PDB entry 6MDZ | X-ray diffraction, 3.40 A resolution | chains A and C of the 3 polymer chains in the assembly

[Chain A]
Molecule: Protein argonaute-2
From: Homo sapiens
Notes: EC 3.1.26.-
UniProtKB: Q9UKV8 (AGO2_HUMAN); residues 1-859 here = UniProt positions 1-859
Sequence (859 residues; each row starts with the number of its first residue):
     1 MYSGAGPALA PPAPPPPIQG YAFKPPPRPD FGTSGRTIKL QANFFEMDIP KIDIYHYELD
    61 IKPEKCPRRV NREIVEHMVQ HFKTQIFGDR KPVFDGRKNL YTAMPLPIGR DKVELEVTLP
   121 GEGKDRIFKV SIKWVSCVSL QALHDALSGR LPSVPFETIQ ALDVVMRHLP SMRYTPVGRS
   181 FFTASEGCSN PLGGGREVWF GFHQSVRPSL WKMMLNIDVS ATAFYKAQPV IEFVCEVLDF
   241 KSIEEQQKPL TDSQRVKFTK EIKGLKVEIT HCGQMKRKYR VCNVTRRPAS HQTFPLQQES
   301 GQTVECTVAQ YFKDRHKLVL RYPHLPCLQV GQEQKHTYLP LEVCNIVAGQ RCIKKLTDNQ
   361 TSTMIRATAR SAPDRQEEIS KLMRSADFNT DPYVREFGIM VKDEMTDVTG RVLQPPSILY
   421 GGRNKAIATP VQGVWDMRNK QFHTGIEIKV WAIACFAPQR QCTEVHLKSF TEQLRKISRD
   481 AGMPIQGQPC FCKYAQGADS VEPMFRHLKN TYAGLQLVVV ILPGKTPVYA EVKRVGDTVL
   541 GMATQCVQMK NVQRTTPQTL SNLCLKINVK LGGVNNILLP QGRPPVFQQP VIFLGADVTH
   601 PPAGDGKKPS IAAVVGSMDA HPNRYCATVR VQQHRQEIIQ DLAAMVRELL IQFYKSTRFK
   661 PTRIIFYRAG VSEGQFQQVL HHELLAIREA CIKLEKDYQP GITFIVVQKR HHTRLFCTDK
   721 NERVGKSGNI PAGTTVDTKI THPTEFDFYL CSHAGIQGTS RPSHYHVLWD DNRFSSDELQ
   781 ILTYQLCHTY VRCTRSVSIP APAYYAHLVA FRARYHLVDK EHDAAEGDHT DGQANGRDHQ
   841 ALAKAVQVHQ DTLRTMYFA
Disordered / not traced: 1-21, 89-90, 121-126, 273-275, 603-606, 819-837
Construct notes: engineered mutation Asp-387 (Ser in Q9UKV8), Ala-669 (Asp in Q9UKV8), Ala-824 (Ser in Q9UKV8), Asp-828 (Ser in Q9UKV8), Asp-831 (Ser in Q9UKV8), Ala-834 (Ser in Q9UKV8)
Small-molecule neighbours:
  - phenol (IPH), molecule 1: Phe-587, Gln-589, Pro-590, Val-591, Asp-619, Ala-620, Phe-653, Phe-659
  - phenol (IPH), molecule 2: Leu-650, Ile-651, Tyr-654, Lys-660, Pro-661, Leu-694, Glu-695, Tyr-698
Swiss-Prot annotation at these positions:
  - region: Tyr-311 to His-316 (Interaction with guide RNA), Phe-587 to Pro-590 (Interaction with GW182 family members), Leu-650 to Lys-660 (Interaction with GW182 family members), Lys-709, Arg-710 (Interaction with guide RNA), His-753 to Arg-761 (Interaction with guide RNA), Tyr-790 to Arg-812 (Interaction with guide RNA)
  - binding site (a divalent metal cation): Asp-597, His-807
  - modified residue: Tyr-2 (3'-nitrotyrosine), Pro-700 (4-hydroxyproline)
  - natural variant: Leu-192 (L192P: In LESKRES), Gly-201 (G201C: In LESKRES; G201V: In LESKRES), His-203 (H203Q: In LESKRES), Thr-357 (T357M: In LESKRES), Met-364 (M364T: In LESKRES), Ala-367 (A367P: In LESKRES), Gly-573 (G573S: In LESKRES), Gly-733 (G733R: In LESKRES), Cys-751 (C751Y: In LESKRES), Ser-760 (S760R: In LESKRES)
  - mutagenesis: Leu-140 (L140W: No effect), Phe-470 (F470V: No effect on miRNA-binding or target mRNA cleavage. Abrogates binding to the 7-methylguanosine cap of mRNA and prevents inhibition of translation. Abolishes interaction with TNRC6C ...), Phe-505 (F505V: No effect on miRNA-binding or target mRNA cleavage. Abrogates binding to the 7-methylguanosine cap of mRNA and prevents inhibition of translation and abolishes interaction with TNRC6C ...), Lys-533 (K533A: Impairs RNA cleavage), Gln-545 (Q545A: Impairs RNA cleavage), Lys-570 (K570A: Impairs RNA cleavage), Asp-597 (D597A: Abrogates RNA cleavage but does not affect binding to siRNA or translational repression), Gln-633 (Q633A: No effect; Q633R: Abrogates RNA cleavage. Binds siRNA), His-634 (H634P/A: Abrogates RNA cleavage. Binds siRNA), Glu-673 (E673A: Impairs RNA cleavage; E673G: No effect on RNA cleavage), Phe-676 (F676A/I/M/R/Y: Impairs RNA cleavage; F676V: Abrogates RNA cleavage), His-682 (H682Y: No effect), 5 further mutagenesis entries in UniProt
Reported in the primary citation:
  - conformationally variable residues (loop rearrangement): Glu-64 to Arg-69, Asp-95 to Asn-99, Gly-349 to Thr-357

[Chain C]
Molecule: 21-nt RNA strand
Sequence (21 nucleotides; row label = number of the first residue in the row):
     1 UGGAGUGUGA CAAUGGUGUU U
Disordered / not traced: 21

[How chain A and chain C interact]
Residue-residue contacts (61; chain A residue first):
  Lys-65(A) / G18(C)  hydrogen bond to the sugar
  Lys-65(A) / U19(C)  hydrogen bond to the sugar
  Gly-178(A) / A10(C)  base contact
  Arg-179(A) / A10(C)  base contact
  Ser-220(A) / U8(C)  phosphate contact
  Ala-221(A) / U8(C)  sugar contact
  Thr-222(A) / G9(C)  phosphate contact
  Arg-280(A) / C11(C)  base contact
  Gln-350(A) / C11(C)  base contact
  Arg-351(A) / G9(C)  salt bridge to the phosphate
  Arg-351(A) / A10(C)  salt bridge to the phosphate
  Arg-351(A) / C11(C)  salt bridge to the phosphate
  Ile-353(A) / A10(C)  phosphate contact
  Ile-353(A) / C11(C)  sugar contact
  Thr-368(A) / G7(C)  sugar contact
  Ala-369(A) / G7(C)  phosphate contact
  Arg-375(A) / G7(C)  phosphate contact
  Leu-522(A) / U1(C)  base contact
  Gly-524(A) / U1(C)  hydrogen bond to the base
  Lys-525(A) / U1(C)  base contact
  Thr-526(A) / U1(C)  hydrogen bond to the base
  Tyr-529(A) / U1(C)  stacking on the base
  Lys-533(A) / U1(C)  salt bridge to the phosphate
  Gln-545(A) / U1(C)  hydrogen bond to the phosphate
  Cys-546(A) / U1(C)  hydrogen bond to the phosphate
  Val-547(A) / U1(C)  phosphate contact
  Val-547(A) / G2(C)  phosphate contact
  Gln-548(A) / U1(C)  hydrogen bond to the phosphate
  Gln-548(A) / G2(C)  hydrogen bond to the phosphate
  Asn-551(A) / G2(C)  hydrogen bond to the phosphate
  Gln-558(A) / G2(C)  base contact
  Thr-559(A) / G2(C)  base contact
  Asn-562(A) / G2(C)  hydrogen bond to the base
  Leu-563(A) / G2(C)  hydrogen bond to the sugar
  Lys-566(A) / U1(C)  salt bridge to the phosphate
  Lys-566(A) / G2(C)  phosphate contact
  Lys-566(A) / G3(C)  phosphate contact
  Lys-570(A) / U1(C)  salt bridge to the phosphate
  Arg-714(A) / G7(C)  salt bridge to the phosphate
  His-753(A) / G5(C)  hydrogen bond to the phosphate
  His-753(A) / U6(C)  salt bridge to the phosphate
  Ile-756(A) / G5(C)  hydrogen bond to the sugar
  Gln-757(A) / G5(C)  hydrogen bond to the base
  Gln-757(A) / U6(C)  sugar contact
  Gly-758(A) / G7(C)  phosphate contact
  Thr-759(A) / U6(C)  sugar contact
  Thr-759(A) / G7(C)  hydrogen bond to the phosphate
  Ser-760(A) / U6(C)  phosphate contact
  Arg-761(A) / U6(C)  hydrogen bond to the phosphate
  Arg-761(A) / G7(C)  salt bridge to the phosphate
  Tyr-790(A) / A4(C)  hydrogen bond to the phosphate
  Arg-792(A) / G3(C)  salt bridge to the phosphate
  Arg-792(A) / A4(C)  salt bridge to the phosphate
  Cys-793(A) / G3(C)  sugar contact
  Arg-795(A) / A4(C)  hydrogen bond to the sugar
  Val-797(A) / A4(C)  phosphate contact
  Ser-798(A) / G5(C)  hydrogen bond to the phosphate
  Tyr-804(A) / A4(C)  phosphate contact
  Tyr-804(A) / G5(C)  hydrogen bond to the phosphate
  Arg-812(A) / U1(C)  salt bridge to the phosphate
  Ala-859(A) / U1(C)  phosphate contact
Also at the interface, not in a pair above, chain A (51 interface residues in all): Val-177, Thr-544, Lys-709, Gly-755

[In short]
51 residues of chain A and 13 residues of chain C are in contact; the contacts include 20 hydrogen bonds, 12
salt bridges and 1 aromatic stacking contact. Among the polar pairs are Gly-524(A)/U1(C), Thr-526(A)/U1(C) and
Asn-562(A)/G2(C). Ligands of chain A: phenol. From the paper: conformational variability at Glu-64(A),
Asp-95(A) and Gly-349(A).
Here chain A is Protein argonaute-2 (Homo sapiens) and chain C is a 21-nt RNA strand. Entry 6MDZ (Human
Argonaute2-miR-122 bound to a target RNA with two central mismatches (bu2)) was determined by X-ray
diffraction together with 6MFN, 6MFR and 6NIT from the same study.
